PDB entry 7PKP | electron microscopy, 3.10 A resolution | chains U and E of the 8 polymer chains in the assembly

Chain U (and E):
Molecule: Non-structural protein 2
From: Rotavirus A
Notes: EC 3.6.4.-; chain E of this document is another copy of the same molecule, construct and numbering; everything in this record applies to it too
UniProtKB: A2T3N6 (A2T3N6_9REOV); residues 1-313 here = UniProt positions 1-313
Amino-acid sequence (313 residues; numbered 1 to 313; the number before each row is that of its first residue):
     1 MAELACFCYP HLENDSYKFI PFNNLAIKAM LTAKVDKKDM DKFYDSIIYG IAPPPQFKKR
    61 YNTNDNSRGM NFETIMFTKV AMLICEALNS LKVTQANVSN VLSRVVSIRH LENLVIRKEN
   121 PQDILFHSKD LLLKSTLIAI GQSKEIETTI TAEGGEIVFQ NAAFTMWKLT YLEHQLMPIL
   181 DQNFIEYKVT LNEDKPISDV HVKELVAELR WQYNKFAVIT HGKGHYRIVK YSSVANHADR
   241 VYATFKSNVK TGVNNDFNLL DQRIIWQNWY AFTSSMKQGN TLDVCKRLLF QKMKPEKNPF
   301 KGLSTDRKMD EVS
From the paper describing this entry:
  - mutagenesis - D306E/D310E/E311D: unchanged growth
  - mutagenesis - D306A/D310A/E311A: abolished growth in response to virus replication

How chain U and chain E interact:
Residue-residue contacts - 31 pairs, chain U then chain E:
  Trp211(U) - Asn214(E)  hydrogen bond (backbone-side chain)
  Trp211(U) - Lys215(E)
  Trp211(U) - Tyr231(E)  hydrophobic
  Gln212(U) - Lys215(E)
  Asn214(U) - Trp211(E)  hydrogen bond (side chain-backbone)
  Asn214(U) - Asn214(E)
  Lys215(U) - Trp211(E)
  Lys215(U) - Gln212(E)
  Tyr231(U) - Trp211(E)  hydrophobic
  Tyr231(U) - Lys308(E)
  Tyr231(U) - Val312(E)
  Ser232(U) - Glu311(E)
  Trp266(U) - Val312(E)  hydrophobic
  Leu289(U) - Met309(E)
  Phe290(U) - Met309(E)
  Phe290(U) - Val312(E)  hydrophobic
  Lys292(U) - Asp306(E)  salt bridge
  Lys292(U) - Met309(E)
  Lys294(U) - Thr305(E)  hydrogen bond
  Lys297(U) - Lys308(E)
  Thr305(U) - Lys294(E)  hydrogen bond
  Asp306(U) - Lys292(E)  salt bridge
  Lys308(U) - Tyr231(E)
  Lys308(U) - Lys297(E)
  Met309(U) - Leu289(E)
  Met309(U) - Phe290(E)
  Met309(U) - Lys292(E)
  Glu311(U) - Ser232(E)
  Val312(U) - Tyr231(E)
  Val312(U) - Trp266(E)  hydrophobic
  Val312(U) - Phe290(E)  hydrophobic
Also at the interface, not in a pair above, chain U (24 interface residues in all): Arg210, Ala235, Asn268, Gln291, Met293, Ser313
Also at the interface, not in a pair above, chain E (24 interface residues in all): Arg210, Ala235, Asn268, Gln291, Met293, Ser313

In short:
Chain U and chain E each contribute 24 residues to their interface, with 4 hydrogen bonds and 2 salt bridges.
Polar contacts include Lys292(U)-Asp306(E), Trp211(U)-Asn214(E) and Lys294(U)-Thr305(E). From the paper:
D306A/D310A/E311A of chain U abolish growth in response to virus replication; D306E/D310E/E311D of chain U
leave growth unchanged.
Chain U and chain E are both Non-structural protein 2 (Rotavirus A); the structure, NSP2 RNP complex, was
determined by electron microscopy together with 7PKO from the same study.
